2JHC - chain A; structure by X-ray diffraction, 3.00 A resolution.

[Chain A]
Molecule: VP4 core protein
Source organism: Bluetongue virus 10 (ISOLATE USA)
Reference sequence: P07132 (VP4_BTV10); numbering as in UniProt (aligned over 1-644)
Sequence (644 residues; numbered 1 to 644; the number before each row is that of its first residue):
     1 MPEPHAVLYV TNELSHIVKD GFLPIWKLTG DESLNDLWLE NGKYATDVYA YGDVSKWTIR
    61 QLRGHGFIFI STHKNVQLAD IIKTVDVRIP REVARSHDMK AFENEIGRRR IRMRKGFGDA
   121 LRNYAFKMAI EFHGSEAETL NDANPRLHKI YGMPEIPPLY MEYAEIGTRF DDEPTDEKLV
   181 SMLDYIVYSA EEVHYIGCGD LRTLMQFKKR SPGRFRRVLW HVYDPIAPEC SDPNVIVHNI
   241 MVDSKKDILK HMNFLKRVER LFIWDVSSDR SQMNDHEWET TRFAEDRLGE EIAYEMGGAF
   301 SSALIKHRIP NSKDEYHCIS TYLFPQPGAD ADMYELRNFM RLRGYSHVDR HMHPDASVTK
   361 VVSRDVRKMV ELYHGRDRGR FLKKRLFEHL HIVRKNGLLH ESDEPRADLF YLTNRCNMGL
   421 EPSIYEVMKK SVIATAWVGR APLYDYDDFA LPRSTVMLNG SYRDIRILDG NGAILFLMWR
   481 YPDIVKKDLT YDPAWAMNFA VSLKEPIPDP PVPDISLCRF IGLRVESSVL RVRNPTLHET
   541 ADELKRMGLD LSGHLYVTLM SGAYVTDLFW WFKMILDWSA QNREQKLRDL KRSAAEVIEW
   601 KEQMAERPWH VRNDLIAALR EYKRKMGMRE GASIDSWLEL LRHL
Unresolved in the structure: 1, 270-276, 537-549, 601-610
Construct notes: conflict L261 (Pro in P07132)
Small-molecule neighbours:
  - guanine (GUN), molecule 1: R114, K115, F117, G118, R122, E138, F410, Y446, W495
  - guanine (GUN), molecule 2: A137, N141, D184, Y185, R214, K383, K384, F387

[In short]
Bound to chain A: guanine.
Chain A is VP4 core protein (Bluetongue virus 10 (ISOLATE USA)); the structure, The structure of bluetongue
virus VP4 reveals a multifunctional RNA- capping production-line, was determined by X-ray diffraction (same
publication as 2JH8, 2JH9, 2JHA and 2JHP).
